PDB entry 3OIN | X-ray diffraction, 1.90 A resolution | chains A and B of the 3 polymer chains in the assembly

== Chain A (and B) ==
Name: Ribosomal RNA small subunit methyltransferase NEP1
Organism: Saccharomyces cerevisiae
Notes: EC 2.1.1.260; chain B of this document is another copy of the same molecule, construct and numbering; everything in this record applies to it too
Reference sequence: Q06287 (NEP1_YEAST); numbering as in UniProt (aligned over 1-252)
Sequence (253 residues; numbered 0 to 252; the number before each row is that of its first residue; numbering starts at 0):
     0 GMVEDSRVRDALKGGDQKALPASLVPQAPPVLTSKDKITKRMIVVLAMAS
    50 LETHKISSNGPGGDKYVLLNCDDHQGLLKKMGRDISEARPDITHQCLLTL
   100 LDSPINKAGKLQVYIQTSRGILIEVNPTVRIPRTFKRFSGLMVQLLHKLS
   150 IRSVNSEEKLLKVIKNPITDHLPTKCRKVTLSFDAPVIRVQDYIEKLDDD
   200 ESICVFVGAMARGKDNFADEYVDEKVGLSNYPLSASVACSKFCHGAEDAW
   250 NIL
Not modelled in the structure: 0-27, 56-63
Construct notes: expression tag (0)
Modified positions: Cys70 (S-acetyl-cysteine; SCY)
UniProt features mapped onto this chain:
  - binding site (S-adenosyl-L-methionine): Leu180, Gly207, Gly212 to Asp214, Leu227 to Leu232
  - site: Arg88 (Interaction with substrate rRNA), Asp90 (Stabilizes Arg-88), Arg129 (Interaction with substrate rRNA), Arg132 (Interaction with substrate rRNA), Arg136 (Interaction with substrate rRNA)
  - mutagenesis: Arg88 (R88A: Loss of substrate rRNA binding; R88D: Loss of substrate rRNA binding. No effect on growth), Asp90 (D90G: Loses its exclusive nucleolar localization and mislocalizes to the cytoplasm), Arg129 (R129A: Loss of substrate rRNA binding), Arg132 (R132A: Loss of substrate rRNA binding), Arg136 (R136A: Loss of substrate rRNA binding), Asp214 (D214R: Almost complete loss of SAM binding. No effect on growth and ribosome biogenesis), Leu232 (L232S: Almost complete loss of SAM binding. No effect on growth and ribosome biogenesis), Ala237 (A237D: Almost complete loss of SAM binding. No effect on growth and ribosome biogenesis)
Reported in the primary citation:
  - binding site for the 14-nt RNA strand: Arg88, Ile91, Gln94, Thr127, Val128, Arg129, Arg132, Arg136, Leu140, Gln143, Arg211, Ser233
  - contacts within the chain: Arg88-Asp90, Asp101-Arg132
  - catalytic residues: Arg88, Arg132 (proposed by the authors, not directly observed)
  - binding site for S-adenosylhomocysteine: Asp214

== How chain A and chain B interact ==
Contacting residue pairs (47):
  Asp71(A) - Thr133(B)  hydrogen bond
  Asp71(A) - Lys135(B)
  Asp72(A) - Lys135(B)  salt bridge
  Leu97(A) - Gln94(B)
  Thr98(A) - Val236(B)
  Asp101(A) - Ser233(B)  hydrogen bond
  Asp101(A) - Val236(B)
  Pro103(A) - Ser228(B)
  Pro103(A) - Leu232(B)  hydrophobic
  Pro103(A) - Val236(B)
  Lys106(A) - Tyr230(B)
  Ala107(A) - Tyr230(B)
  Arg132(A) - Arg88(B)
  Thr133(A) - Asp71(B)  hydrogen bond
  Lys135(A) - Asp71(B)
  Arg136(A) - Gln74(B)
  Val186(A) - Leu252(B)  hydrophobic
  Ile187(A) - Leu252(B)
  Gln190(A) - Gln190(B)
  Gln190(A) - His243(B)
  Gln190(A) - Asp247(B)  hydrogen bond
  Leu227(A) - Leu252(B)
  Ser228(A) - Leu252(B)  hydrogen bond (side chain-backbone)
  Asn229(A) - Leu252(B)  hydrogen bond (backbone-backbone)
  Tyr230(A) - Pro103(B)
  Tyr230(A) - Lys106(B)
  Tyr230(A) - Ala107(B)
  Pro231(A) - Lys106(B)
  Leu232(A) - Pro103(B)  hydrophobic
  Ser233(A) - Asp101(B)
  Val236(A) - Asp101(B)
  Ser239(A) - Ser239(B)
  Ser239(A) - His243(B)  hydrogen bond
  Lys240(A) - His243(B)  hydrogen bond
  Lys240(A) - Glu246(B)  salt bridge
  His243(A) - Gln190(B)
  His243(A) - Ser239(B)  hydrogen bond
  His243(A) - Lys240(B)  hydrogen bond
  His243(A) - His243(B)  hydrogen bond
  His243(A) - Gly244(B)
  His243(A) - Asp247(B)  salt bridge
  Gly244(A) - His243(B)
  Glu246(A) - Lys240(B)  salt bridge
  Asp247(A) - Gln190(B)  hydrogen bond
  Asp247(A) - Asp247(B)
  Leu252(A) - Ser228(B)  hydrogen bond (backbone-side chain)
  Leu252(A) - Asn229(B)  hydrogen bond (backbone-backbone)
Interface residues without a listed pair, chain A (35 interface residues in all): Arg88, Gln94, Ser102, Phe134, Arg188
Interface residues without a listed pair, chain B (34 interface residues in all): Asp90, Leu97, Thr98, Arg132, Arg136, Val186, Ile187, Arg188, Leu227, Pro231

== Overview ==
35 residues of chain A and 34 residues of chain B are in contact, with 14 hydrogen bonds and 4 salt bridges.
Among the polar pairs are Asp72(A)-Lys135(B), Lys240(A)-Glu246(B) and His243(A)-Asp247(B). From the paper:
catalytic residues Arg88(A) and Arg132(A); a binding site for the 14-nt RNA strand at Arg88(A), Ile91(A) and
Gln94(A) among others.
Chain A and chain B are both Ribosomal RNA small subunit methyltransferase NEP1 (Saccharomyces cerevisiae);
the structure, Crystal structure of Saccharomyces cerevisiae Nep1/Emg1 bound to S-adenosylhomocysteine and 1
molecule of cognate RNA, was determined by X-ray diffraction (same publication as 3O7B).
